Entry 4UNT (X-ray diffraction, 2.70 A resolution); this record covers chains C and E of the 8 polymer chains in the assembly.

[Chain C (and E)]
Name: Ig lambda chain V-II region mgc
Source organism: Homo sapiens
Notes: fragment: light-chain variable domain, residues 1-110; chain E of this document is another copy of the same molecule, construct and numbering; everything in this record applies to it too
UniProtKB: P01709 (LV206_HUMAN); residues 1-110 here = UniProt positions 1-110
Sequence (111 residues; numbered 0 to 110; the number before each row is that of its first residue; numbering starts at 0):
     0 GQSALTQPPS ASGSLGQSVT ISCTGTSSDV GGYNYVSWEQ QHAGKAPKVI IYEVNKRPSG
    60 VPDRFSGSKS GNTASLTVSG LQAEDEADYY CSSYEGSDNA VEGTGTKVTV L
Not modelled in the structure: 0-1
Sequence notes: expression tag (0); engineered mutation Glu38 (Tyr in P01709), Ala99 (Phe in P01709), Glu101 (Phe in P01709)
Disulfides: Cys22-Cys90

[How chain C and chain E interact]
Pairs across the interface - 113 pairs, chain C then chain E:
  Ser2(C) with Val100(E)
  Ala3(C) with Val100(E), hydrophobic; Glu101(E)
  Leu4(C) with Val100(E); Glu101(E), hydrogen bond (backbone-backbone); Gly102(E); Thr103(E), hydrogen bond (backbone-backbone)
  Gln6(C) with Gly102(E); Thr103(E), hydrogen bond (backbone-side chain); Gly104(E), hydrogen bond (side chain-backbone); Thr105(E)
  Pro7(C) with Gly104(E); Thr105(E)
  Pro8(C) with Gly104(E); Thr105(E); Lys106(E), hydrogen bond (backbone-backbone)
  Ser9(C) with Lys106(E)
  Ala10(C) with Lys106(E), hydrogen bond (backbone-backbone); Val107(E); Thr108(E), hydrogen bond (backbone-backbone)
  Ser11(C) with Thr108(E); Leu110(E)
  Gly12(C) with Thr108(E), hydrogen bond (backbone-backbone); Val109(E); Leu110(E), hydrogen bond (backbone-backbone)
  Leu14(C) with Val109(E), hydrophobic; Leu110(E)
  Ile20(C) with Thr105(E)
  Asp28(C) with Val100(E)
  Gln81(C) with Val109(E)
  Asp84(C) with Val107(E)
  Glu85(C) with Lys106(E); Val107(E); Thr108(E); Val109(E), hydrogen bond (side chain-backbone)
  Ala86(C) with Thr105(E); Lys106(E); Val107(E), hydrogen bond (backbone-backbone)
  Asp87(C) with Thr105(E); Lys106(E)
  Tyr88(C) with Gly104(E); Thr105(E), hydrogen bond (backbone-backbone); Val107(E), hydrophobic
  Tyr89(C) with Glu101(E); Gly104(E)
  Cys90(C) with Glu101(E); Gly102(E), hydrogen bond (backbone-backbone)
  Ser91(C) with Val100(E); Glu101(E)
  Ser92(C) with Ala99(E); Val100(E), hydrogen bond (backbone-backbone)
  Tyr93(C) with Asn98(E), hydrogen bond
  Glu94(C) with Asn98(E), hydrogen bond (backbone-side chain); Ala99(E); Val100(E)
  Ser96(C) with Ser96(E); Asn98(E)
  Asn98(C) with Tyr93(E), hydrogen bond; Glu94(E), hydrogen bond (side chain-backbone); Ser96(E)
  Ala99(C) with Ser92(E); Glu94(E)
  Val100(C) with Ser2(E); Ala3(E), hydrophobic; Leu4(E); Asp28(E); Ser91(E); Ser92(E), hydrogen bond (backbone-backbone); Glu94(E)
  Glu101(C) with Ala3(E); Leu4(E), hydrogen bond (backbone-backbone); Tyr89(E); Cys90(E); Ser91(E)
  Gly102(C) with Leu4(E); Gln6(E); Tyr89(E); Cys90(E), hydrogen bond (backbone-backbone)
  Thr103(C) with Leu4(E), hydrogen bond (backbone-backbone); Gln6(E), hydrogen bond (side chain-backbone)
  Gly104(C) with Gln6(E), hydrogen bond (backbone-side chain); Pro7(E); Pro8(E); Tyr88(E); Tyr89(E)
  Thr105(C) with Gln6(E); Pro7(E); Pro8(E); Ile20(E); Ala86(E); Asp87(E); Tyr88(E), hydrogen bond (backbone-backbone)
  Lys106(C) with Pro8(E), hydrogen bond (backbone-backbone); Ser9(E); Ala10(E), hydrogen bond (backbone-backbone); Ala86(E); Asp87(E)
  Val107(C) with Ala10(E); Glu85(E); Ala86(E), hydrogen bond (backbone-backbone); Tyr88(E), hydrophobic
  Thr108(C) with Ala10(E), hydrogen bond (backbone-backbone); Ser11(E); Gly12(E), hydrogen bond (backbone-backbone); Glu85(E)
  Val109(C) with Gly12(E); Leu14(E), hydrophobic; Gln81(E); Glu85(E), hydrogen bond (backbone-side chain)
  Leu110(C) with Ser11(E); Gly12(E), hydrogen bond (backbone-backbone); Ser13(E); Leu14(E)
Also at the interface, not in a pair above, chain C (45 interface residues in all): Thr5, Ser13, Val18, Leu80, Ala82, Gly95
Also at the interface, not in a pair above, chain E (44 interface residues in all): Thr5, Val18, Leu80, Asp84, Gly95

[In short]
45 residues of chain C face 44 of chain E across their interface; the contacts include 32 hydrogen bonds.
Among the polar pairs are Gln6(C)-Thr103(E), Gln6(C)-Gly104(E) and Glu85(C)-Val109(E).
Both chains are Ig lambda chain V-II region mgc (Homo sapiens). Entry 4UNT (Induced monomer of the Mcg
variable domain) was determined by X-ray diffraction, deposited together with 4UNU and 4UNV.
